6O58 - chains C and A of the 16 polymer chains in the assembly; structure by electron microscopy, 3.80 A resolution.

Chain C (and A):
Molecule: Calcium uniporter protein, mitochondrial
Organism: Homo sapiens
Notes: chain A of this document is another copy of the same molecule, construct and numbering; everything in this record applies to it too
UniProtKB: Q8NE86 (MCU_HUMAN); numbering as in UniProt (aligned over 1-351)
Chain sequence (351 residues; row label = number of the first residue in the row):
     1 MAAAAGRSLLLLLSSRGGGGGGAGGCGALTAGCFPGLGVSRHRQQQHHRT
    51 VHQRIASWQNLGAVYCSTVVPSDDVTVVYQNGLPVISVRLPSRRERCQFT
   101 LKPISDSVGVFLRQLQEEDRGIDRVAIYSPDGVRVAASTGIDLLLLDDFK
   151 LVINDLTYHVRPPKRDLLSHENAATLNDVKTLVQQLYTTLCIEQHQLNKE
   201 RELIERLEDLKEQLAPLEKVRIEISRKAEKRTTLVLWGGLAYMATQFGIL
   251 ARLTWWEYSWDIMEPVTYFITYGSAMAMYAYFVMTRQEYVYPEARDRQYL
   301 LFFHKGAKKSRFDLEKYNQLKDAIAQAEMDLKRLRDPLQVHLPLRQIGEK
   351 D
Unresolved in the structure: 1-73, 342-351 (chain A: 1-73, 347-351)
Bound ions: Ca2+: E264 (shared with E264(A) of chain A; 1 residue of chain E; 1 residue of chain G)
UniProt features mapped onto this chain:
  - region: T285 to V290 (Juxtamembrane helix)
  - motif: W260 to Y268 (Selectivity filter)
  - binding site (Ca(2+)): E264
  - modified residue: S57 (Phosphoserine), S92 (Phosphoserine), C97 (S-glutathionyl cysteine), K332 (N6-acetyllysine)
  - mutagenesis: S57 (S57A: Decreased MCU current; when associated with A-92), C66 (C66A: Does not affect glutathionylation in response to reactive oxygen species), S92 (S92A: Decreased MCU current; when associated with A-57; S92A: Impairs calcium uptake, but has no effect on oligomerization and interaction with MICU1 and MICU2), C97 (C97A: Abolished glutathionylation in response to reactive oxygen species), D123 (D123R: No effect on calcium uptake in presence of high concentrations of calcium. Abolished dimerization of MCU), K180 (K180A: No effect on calcium uptake, oligomerization and interaction with MICU1 and MICU2), C191 (C191A: Does not affect glutathionylation in response to reactive oxygen species), L240 (L240W: Abolished calcium uptake), A241 (A241W: Abolished interaction with EMRE/SMDT1 and calcium uptake), G248 (G248W: Abolished calcium uptake), E257 (E257A: According to a report, inhibits calcium uptake. According to a subsequent report, does not affect greatly calcium uptake; E257S: Does not affect greatly calcium uptake), S259 (S259A: Does not inhibit calcium uptake. Strongly reduced sensitivity to ruthenium red inhibition; S259R: Prevents entrance of calcium into the pore), 16 further mutagenesis entries in UniProt
From the paper describing this entry:
  - mutagenesis - D123R: abolished binding to dimerization of HsMCU
  - Ca2+ coordination: E264
  - contacts within the chain: W260-E264 (hydrogen bond), T285-R297
  - post-translational modification sites: C97 (citing earlier work)
  - self-association interface (contacts with another copy of this molecule); pairs are residue here / residue on that copy: W260-P265

Chain C / chain A interface:
Residue-residue contacts - 59 pairs, chain C then chain A:
  I104(C) - Y187(A)
  R124(C) - R93(A)
  S129(C) - Q98(A)
  G132(C) - E95(A)
  V133(C) - R96(A)
  V133(C) - C97(A)
  V133(C) - Q98(A)
  R134(C) - L90(A)
  R134(C) - E95(A)
  R134(C) - R96(A)  hydrogen bond (backbone-backbone)
  R134(C) - C97(A)
  R134(C) - Q98(A)  hydrogen bond (backbone-backbone)
  V135(C) - Q98(A)
  A136(C) - Q98(A)  hydrogen bond (backbone-backbone)
  A136(C) - F99(A)  hydrophobic
  A136(C) - E118(A)
  A137(C) - E118(A)  hydrogen bond (backbone-side chain)
  S138(C) - Q114(A)  hydrogen bond
  T139(C) - T100(A)
  L143(C) - T100(A)
  L146(C) - N81(A)
  N172(C) - V179(A)
  L176(C) - L182(A)  hydrophobic
  L176(C) - V183(A)  hydrophobic
  K199(C) - V340(A)  hydrogen bond (side chain-backbone)
  K199(C) - L342(A)
  D261(C) - W260(A)
  E264(C) - W260(A)
  E264(C) - E264(A)
  P265(C) - W260(A)  hydrophobic
  Y268(C) - W260(A)  hydrophobic
  Y268(C) - T267(A)
  F269(C) - F247(A)  hydrophobic
  F269(C) - L250(A)
  F269(C) - W255(A)  hydrophobic
  Y272(C) - M243(A)  hydrogen bond (side chain-backbone)
  Y272(C) - Q246(A)  hydrogen bond
  Y272(C) - F247(A)  hydrophobic
  A275(C) - M243(A)
  M276(C) - M243(A)
  M276(C) - A244(A)  hydrophobic
  Y279(C) - L236(A)  hydrogen bond (side chain-backbone)
  Y279(C) - L240(A)  hydrophobic
  F282(C) - L236(A)  hydrophobic
  F282(C) - Y291(A)
  F282(C) - P292(A)
  F282(C) - R295(A)
  V283(C) - W237(A)  hydrophobic
  R286(C) - R295(A)  hydrogen bond (backbone-side chain)
  E288(C) - V290(A)
  E288(C) - Y291(A)  hydrogen bond (side chain-backbone)
  E288(C) - P292(A)
  Q326(C) - R335(A)
  D330(C) - L342(A)
  R333(C) - L342(A)
  R333(C) - P343(A)  hydrogen bond (side chain-backbone)
  R333(C) - L344(A)
  L334(C) - L342(A)
  Q339(C) - P343(A)
Interface residues without a listed pair, chain C (36 interface residues in all): V179, Q287
Interface residues without a listed pair, chain A (44 interface residues in all): L83, L186, G239, A251, T254, I270, D336, R345
The authors on this interface:
  - pairs named by the authors: P265(C)-W260(A), W260(A)-E264(C)

In short:
The interface between chain C and chain A involves 36 residues on one side and 44 on the other, with 12
hydrogen bonds. Polar pairs include A137(C)-E118(A), S138(C)-Q114(A) and K199(C)-V340(A). The paper describes
contacts between P265(C) and W260(A) and W260(A) and E264(C). From the paper: D123R of chain C abolishes
binding to dimerization of HsMCU; Ca2+ coordination by E264(C).
Both chains are Calcium uniporter protein, mitochondrial (Homo sapiens). Entry 6O58 (Human MCU-EMRE complex,
dimer of channel) was determined by electron microscopy (same publication as 6O5B).
